Entry 6S7T (electron microscopy, 3.50 A resolution); this record covers chains A and D of the 10 polymer chains in the assembly.

# Chain A
Name: Dolichyl-diphosphooligosaccharide--protein glycosyltransferase subunit STT3B
Source organism: Homo sapiens
Notes: EC 2.4.99.18
Reference sequence: Q8TCJ2 (STT3B_HUMAN); residue numbers follow UniProt; this construct covers 1-826
Sequence (826 residues; row label = number of the first residue in the row):
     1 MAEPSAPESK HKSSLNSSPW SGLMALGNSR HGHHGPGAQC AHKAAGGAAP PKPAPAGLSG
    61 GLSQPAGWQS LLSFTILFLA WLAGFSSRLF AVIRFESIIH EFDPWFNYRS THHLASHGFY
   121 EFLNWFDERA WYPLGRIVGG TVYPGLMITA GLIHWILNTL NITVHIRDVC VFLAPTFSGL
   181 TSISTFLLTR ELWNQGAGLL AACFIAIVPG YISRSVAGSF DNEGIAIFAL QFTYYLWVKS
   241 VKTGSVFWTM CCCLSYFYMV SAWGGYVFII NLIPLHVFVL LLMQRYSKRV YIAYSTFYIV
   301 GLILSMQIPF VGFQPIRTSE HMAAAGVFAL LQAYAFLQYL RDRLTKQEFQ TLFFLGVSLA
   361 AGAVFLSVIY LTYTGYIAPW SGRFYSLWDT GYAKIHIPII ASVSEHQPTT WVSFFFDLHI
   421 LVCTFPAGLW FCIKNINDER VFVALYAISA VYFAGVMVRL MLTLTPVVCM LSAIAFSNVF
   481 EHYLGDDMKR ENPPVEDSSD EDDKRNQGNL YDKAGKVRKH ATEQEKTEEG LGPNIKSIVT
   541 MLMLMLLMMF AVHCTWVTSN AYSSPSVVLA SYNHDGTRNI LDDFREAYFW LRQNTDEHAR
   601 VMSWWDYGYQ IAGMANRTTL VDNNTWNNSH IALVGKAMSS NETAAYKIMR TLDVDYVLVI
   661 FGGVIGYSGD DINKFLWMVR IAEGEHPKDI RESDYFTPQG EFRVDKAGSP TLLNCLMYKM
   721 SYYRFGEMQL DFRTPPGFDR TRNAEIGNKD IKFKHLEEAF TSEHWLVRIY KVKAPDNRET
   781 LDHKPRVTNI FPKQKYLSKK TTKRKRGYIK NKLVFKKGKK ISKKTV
Unresolved in the structure: 1-62, 486-532, 816-826
Covalent attachments: N-acetylglucosamine (NAG) linked to Asn-616, Asn-641; glycan linked to Asn-627
Small-molecule neighbours:
  - 0K3 ((2Z,6Z,10Z,14Z,18Z,22Z,26Z)-3,7,11,15,19,23,27,31-octamethyldotriaconta-2,6,10,14,18,22,26,30-octaen-1-yl dihydrogen phosphate): Tyr-143, Asn-222, Trp-263, Gly-264, Gly-265, Val-267, Phe-268, Asn-271, Leu-272, Pro-274, Leu-275, Phe-278, Met-322, Ala-323, Gly-326, Val-364, Phe-365, Val-368, Trp-380, Arg-383, Phe-384, Leu-387, Ser-449, Phe-453, Arg-459, Leu-460
  - EGY ((4R,7R)-4-hydroxy-N,N,N-trimethyl-4,9-dioxo-7-[(undecanoyloxy)methyl]-3,5,8-trioxa-4lambda~5~-phosphadocosan-1-aminium), molecule 1: Ser-70, Phe-74, Leu-77, Phe-78, Ile-183
  - EGY, molecule 2: Phe-85, Leu-89, Val-92, Ile-93, Phe-95, Glu-96, Ser-97, Ile-153, Ile-156, Leu-157, Val-164, Asp-168, Phe-172, Thr-176
  - EGY, molecule 3: Ser-97, Leu-157, Leu-160, Ile-162, Val-164, Asp-168
  - EGY, molecule 4: Leu-114, Ala-115, Gly-118, Phe-119, Ile-148, Gly-151, Leu-152, Trp-155, Ile-156
  - EGY, molecule 5: Phe-119, Tyr-120, Leu-123, Pro-144, Ile-148, Leu-254, Phe-257, Tyr-258, Ser-261, Leu-304, Gln-307, Ile-308, Pro-309
  - EGY, molecule 6: Phe-232, Phe-247, Trp-248, Cys-251, Leu-254, Ser-255, Tyr-258
  - EGY, molecule 7: Leu-275, Val-279, Leu-282, Met-283, Gln-284, Arg-285, Ile-433, Ile-436, Ala-444, Leu-445, Ile-448
  - EGY, molecule 8: Phe-278, Leu-282, Gln-284, Tyr-334, Val-357, Ala-361, Gly-362, Phe-365
  - KZB ((2S,3R,4R,5S,6S)-2-(hydroxymethyl)-6-[(1S,2R,3R,4R,5'S,6S,7R,8S,9R,12R,13R,15S,16S,18R)-5',7,9,13-tetramethyl-3,15-bis(oxidanyl)spiro[5-oxapentacyclo[10.8.0.02,9.04,8.013,18]icosane-6,2'-oxane]-16-yl]oxy-oxane-3,4,5-triol), molecule 1: Leu-180, Ile-183, Leu-187, Arg-190, Phe-232, Tyr-235, Lys-239, Trp-248
  - KZB, molecule 2: Lys-288, Tyr-291, Gln-332, Ala-335, Phe-336, Tyr-339, Asp-342
  - KZB, molecule 3: Phe-313, Ile-316, Arg-317, Met-322, Leu-371, Tyr-376, Ile-377
What the authors report for this chain:
  - post-translational modification sites: Asn-616, Asn-627, Asn-641
  - catalytic residues: Asp-103
  - binding site for Peptide: Asp-103, Asn-623
  - binding site for 0K3: Arg-383, Arg-459
  - catalytic residues: Arg-459 (citing earlier work)

# Chain D
Name: Dolichyl-diphosphooligosaccharide--protein glycosyltransferase subunit DAD1
Source organism: Homo sapiens
Reference sequence: P61803 (DAD1_HUMAN); residues 1-113 here = UniProt positions 1-113
Sequence (113 residues; numbered 1 to 113; the number before each row is that of its first residue):
     1 MSASVVSVIS RFLEEYLSST PQRLKLLDAY LLYILLTGAL QFGYCLLVGT FPFNSFLSGF
    61 ISCVGSFILA VCLRIQINPQ NKADFQGISP ERAFADFLFA STILHLVVMN FVG
Unresolved in the structure: 1-9, 113
Small-molecule neighbours:
  - EGY ((4R,7R)-4-hydroxy-N,N,N-trimethyl-4,9-dioxo-7-[(undecanoyloxy)methyl]-3,5,8-trioxa-4lambda~5~-phosphadocosan-1-aminium), molecule 1: Arg-92, Ala-95, Leu-98, Phe-99, Thr-102
  - EGY, molecule 2: Leu-106, Val-107, Asn-110
  - KZB ((2S,3R,4R,5S,6S)-2-(hydroxymethyl)-6-[(1S,2R,3R,4R,5'S,6S,7R,8S,9R,12R,13R,15S,16S,18R)-5',7,9,13-tetramethyl-3,15-bis(oxidanyl)spiro[5-oxapentacyclo[10.8.0.02,9.04,8.013,18]icosane-6,2'-oxane]-16-yl]oxy-oxane-3,4,5-triol), molecule 1: Leu-13, Tyr-16, Leu-17, Lys-25, Asp-28, Ala-29, Leu-31, Leu-32
  - KZB, molecule 2: Thr-50, Phe-51, Phe-53
  - KZB, molecule 3: Phe-67, Val-71, Arg-74, Ile-75, Asn-78, Gln-80, Asn-81

# How chain A and chain D interact
Contacting residue pairs (47):
  Gly-244(A) / Gln-76(D)  hydrogen bond (backbone-side chain)
  Ser-245(A) / Gln-76(D)
  Ser-245(A) / Arg-92(D)  hydrogen bond
  Ser-245(A) / Asp-96(D)  hydrogen bond
  Val-246(A) / Gln-76(D)
  Val-246(A) / Asp-96(D)  hydrogen bond (backbone-side chain)
  Val-246(A) / Ala-100(D)  hydrophobic
  Phe-247(A) / Asp-96(D)  hydrogen bond (backbone-side chain)
  Phe-247(A) / Phe-99(D)  hydrophobic
  Met-250(A) / Phe-99(D)  hydrophobic
  Met-250(A) / Ala-100(D)  hydrophobic
  Met-250(A) / Ile-103(D)  hydrophobic
  Lys-288(A) / Asp-84(D)
  Arg-289(A) / Phe-85(D)
  Tyr-291(A) / Val-71(D)
  Tyr-291(A) / Ile-75(D)  hydrophobic
  Ile-292(A) / Cys-72(D)  hydrophobic
  Ile-292(A) / Ile-75(D)  hydrophobic
  Ile-292(A) / Gln-76(D)
  Ile-292(A) / Phe-85(D)  hydrophobic
  Ser-295(A) / Ile-68(D)
  Thr-296(A) / Leu-69(D)
  Thr-296(A) / Cys-72(D)  hydrogen bond
  Ile-299(A) / Val-64(D)  hydrophobic
  Ile-299(A) / Gly-65(D)
  Ile-299(A) / Ile-68(D)  hydrophobic
  Leu-302(A) / Ile-61(D)  hydrophobic
  Ile-303(A) / Ile-61(D)  hydrophobic
  Ile-303(A) / Val-107(D)  hydrophobic
  Ile-303(A) / Val-108(D)  hydrophobic
  Leu-304(A) / Val-107(D)  hydrophobic
  Met-306(A) / Leu-57(D)  hydrophobic
  Met-306(A) / Phe-111(D)
  Gln-307(A) / Val-107(D)
  Gln-307(A) / Asn-110(D)
  Gln-307(A) / Phe-111(D)
  Phe-313(A) / Phe-53(D)  hydrophobic
  Phe-313(A) / Asn-54(D)
  Phe-313(A) / Leu-57(D)  hydrophobic
  Phe-313(A) / Phe-111(D)  hydrophobic
  Ile-316(A) / Leu-57(D)  hydrophobic
  Phe-328(A) / Ile-68(D)  hydrophobic
  Gln-332(A) / Ile-68(D)
  Tyr-339(A) / Phe-12(D)
  Arg-343(A) / Phe-12(D)
  Arg-343(A) / Glu-15(D)
  Arg-343(A) / Ser-19(D)
Interface residues without a listed pair, chain A (26 interface residues in all): Leu-254, Leu-340, Leu-344
Interface residues without a listed pair, chain D (30 interface residues in all): Tyr-16, Arg-74, Asn-81, Leu-104

# In short
The interface between chain A and chain D involves 26 residues on one side and 30 on the other, with 6
hydrogen bonds. Among the polar pairs are Gly-244(A)/Gln-76(D), Ser-245(A)/Arg-92(D) and Ser-245(A)/Asp-96(D).
The paper reports catalytic residues Asp-103(A) and Arg-459(A); a binding site for Peptide at Asp-103(A) and
Asn-623(A).
Chain A is Dolichyl-diphosphooligosaccharide--protein glycosyltransferase subunit STT3B and chain D is
Dolichyl-diphosphooligosaccharide--protein glycosyltransferase subunit DAD1, both from Homo sapiens; the
structure, Cryo-EM structure of human oligosaccharyltransferase complex OST-B, was determined by electron
microscopy, deposited together with 6S7O.
